7L7G - chains A and D of the 10 polymer chains in the assembly; structure by electron microscopy, 3.00 A resolution.

Chain A:
Protein: Translation initiation factor eIF-2B subunit epsilon
From: Homo sapiens
Notes: engineered mutation(s): I587V
UniProtKB: Q13144 (EI2BE_HUMAN); residues 1-721 here = UniProt positions 1-721
Chain sequence (721 residues; numbered 1 to 721; the number before each row is that of its first residue):
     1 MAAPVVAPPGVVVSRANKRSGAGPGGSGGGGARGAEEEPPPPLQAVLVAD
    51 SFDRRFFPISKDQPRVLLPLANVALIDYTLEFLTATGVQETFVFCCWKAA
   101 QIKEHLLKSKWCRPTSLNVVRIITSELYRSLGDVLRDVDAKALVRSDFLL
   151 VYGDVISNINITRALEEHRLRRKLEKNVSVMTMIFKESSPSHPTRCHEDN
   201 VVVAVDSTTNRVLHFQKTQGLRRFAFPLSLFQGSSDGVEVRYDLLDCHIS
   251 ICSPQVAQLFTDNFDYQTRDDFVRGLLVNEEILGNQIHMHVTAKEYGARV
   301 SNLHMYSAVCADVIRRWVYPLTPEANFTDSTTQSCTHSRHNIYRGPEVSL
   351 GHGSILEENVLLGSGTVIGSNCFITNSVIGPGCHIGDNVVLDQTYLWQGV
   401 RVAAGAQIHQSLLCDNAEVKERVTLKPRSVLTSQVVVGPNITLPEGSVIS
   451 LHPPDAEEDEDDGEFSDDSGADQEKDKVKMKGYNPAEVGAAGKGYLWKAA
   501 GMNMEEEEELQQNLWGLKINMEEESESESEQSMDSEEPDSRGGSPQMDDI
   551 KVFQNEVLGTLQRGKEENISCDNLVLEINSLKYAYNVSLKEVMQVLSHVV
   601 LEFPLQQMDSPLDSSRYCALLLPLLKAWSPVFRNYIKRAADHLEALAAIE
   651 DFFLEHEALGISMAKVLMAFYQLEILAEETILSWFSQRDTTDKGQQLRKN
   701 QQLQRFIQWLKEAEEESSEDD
Not modelled in the structure: 1-40, 280-284, 467-721
Differences from the reference sequence: conflict Val587 (Ile in Q13144)
UniProt features mapped onto this chain:
  - modified residue: Ala2 (N-acetylalanine), Arg19 (Omega-N-methylarginine), Ser27 (Phosphoserine), Ser130 (Phosphoserine), Thr322 (Phosphothreonine), Ser450 (Phosphoserine), Ser466 (Phosphoserine), Ser469 (Phosphoserine), Ser532 (Phosphoserine), Ser540 (Phosphoserine), Ser544 (Phosphoserine), Ser717 (Phosphoserine)
  - cross-link (Glycyl lysine isopeptide (Lys-Gly)): Lys61 (interchain with G-Cter in ubiquitin), Lys103 (interchain with G-Cter in ubiquitin), Lys141 (interchain with G-Cter in ubiquitin), Lys217 (interchain with G-Cter in ubiquitin)
  - natural variant: Asp62 (D62V: In VWM5), Leu68 (L68S: In VWM5), Val73 (V73G: In VWM5), Ala74 (A74T: In VWM5), Thr91 (T91A: In VWM5), Leu106 (L106F: In VWM5), Arg113 (R113C: In VWM5; R113H: In VWM5), Arg195 (R195C: In VWM5; R195H: In VWM5), Arg269 (R269G: In VWM5; R269Q: In VWM5), Asp270 (D270H: In VWM5), Arg299 (R299H: In VWM5), Cys310 (C310F: In VWM5), 9 further natural variant entries in UniProt

Chain D:
Protein: Translation initiation factor eIF-2B subunit beta
From: Homo sapiens
UniProtKB: P49770 (EI2BB_HUMAN); residue numbers follow UniProt; this construct covers 2-351
Chain sequence (368 residues; row label = number of the first residue in the row; numbers below 1 keep their minus sign (Met-16 is residue -16)):
   -16 MHHHHHHGGGSENLYFQSPGSAAKGSELSERIESFVETLKRGGGPRSSEE
    34 MARETLGLLRQIITDHRWSNAGELMELIRREGRRMTAAQPSETTVGNMVR
    84 RVLKIIREEYGRLHGRSDESDQQESLHKLLTSGGLNEDFSFHYAQLQSNI
   134 IEAINELLVELEGTMENIAAQALEHIHSNEVIMTIGFSRTVEAFLKEAAR
   184 KRKFHVIVAECAPFCQGHEMAVNLSKAGIETTVMTDAAIFAVMSRVNKVI
   234 IGTKTILANGALRAVTGTHTLALAAKHHSTPLIVCAPMFKLSPQFPNEED
   284 SFHKFVAPEEVLPFTEGDILEKVSVHCPVFDYVPPELITLFISNIGGNAP
   334 SYIYRLMSELYHPDDHVL
Not modelled in the structure: -16 to 7, 99-124
Differences from the reference sequence: initiating methionine (-16); expression tag (-15 to 1)
UniProt features mapped onto this chain:
  - natural variant: Val85 (V85E: In VWM2), Ala127 (A127V: Found in a patient with Rett syndrome-like phenotype; uncertain significance), Ser171 (S171F: In VWM2), Pro196 (P196S: In VWM2), Gly200 (G200V: In VWM2), Glu213 (E213G: In VWM2), Cys268 (C268Y: In VWM2), Lys273 (K273R: In VWM2), Val316 (V316D: In VWM2), Gly329 (G329V: In VWM2)
Small-molecule neighbours: C7B (2-(4-chloranylphenoxy)-N-[4-[2-(4-chloranylphenoxy)ethanoylamino]cyclohexyl]ethanamide): Asn162, Val164, His188, Ile190, Thr215, Val225, Arg228
What the authors report for this chain:
  - binding site for C7B: His188

Interface between chain A and chain D:
Pairs across the interface (39):
  Glu81(A) - Arg24(D)  salt bridge
  Thr84(A) - Arg24(D)  hydrogen bond (backbone-side chain)
  Thr115(A) - Glu16(D)
  Lys186(A) - Glu292(D)  salt bridge
  Lys186(A) - Phe297(D)
  Glu187(A) - Phe297(D)
  Ser188(A) - Phe297(D)
  Ser188(A) - Thr298(D)
  Ser189(A) - Thr298(D)
  Ser189(A) - Gly300(D)
  Ser191(A) - Asp301(D)
  His192(A) - Phe297(D)
  His192(A) - Gly300(D)
  His192(A) - Leu303(D)
  Pro193(A) - Glu304(D)
  Ala293(A) - Glu292(D)
  Lys294(A) - Glu292(D)
  Tyr296(A) - Phe297(D)  hydrophobic
  Arg315(A) - Pro291(D)
  Arg315(A) - Leu303(D)  hydrogen bond (side chain-backbone)
  Arg315(A) - Val306(D)
  Arg316(A) - Phe288(D)  hydrogen bond (side chain-backbone)
  Arg316(A) - Ala290(D)
  Arg316(A) - Pro291(D)
  Trp317(A) - Pro291(D)
  Trp317(A) - Glu292(D)
  Trp317(A) - Leu295(D)
  Trp317(A) - Phe297(D)  hydrophobic
  Tyr319(A) - Lys287(D)
  Tyr319(A) - Phe288(D)
  Tyr319(A) - Ala290(D)
  Pro320(A) - Arg24(D)
  Glu324(A) - Ser284(D)  hydrogen bond
  Ala325(A) - Lys23(D)  hydrogen bond (backbone-side chain)
  Asn326(A) - Lys23(D)  hydrogen bond (backbone-side chain)
  Phe327(A) - Lys23(D)
  His337(A) - Phe288(D)
  His340(A) - His309(D)
  Asn341(A) - His309(D)
Interface residues without a listed pair, chain A (31 interface residues in all): Ala85, Thr194, Leu245, Asp312, Asp329, Asn359
Interface residues without a listed pair, chain D (22 interface residues in all): Gln72, Val289, Pro296, Ser307

Summary:
The interface between chain A and chain D involves 31 residues on one side and 22 on the other; the contacts
include 6 hydrogen bonds and 2 salt bridges. Among the polar pairs are Glu81(A)-Arg24(D), Lys186(A)-Glu292(D)
and Thr84(A)-Arg24(D). Chain D binds compound C7B. The paper reports a binding site for C7B at His188(D).
Here chain A is Translation initiation factor eIF-2B subunit epsilon and chain D is Translation initiation
factor eIF-2B subunit beta, both from Homo sapiens. Entry 7L7G (Electron cryo-microscopy of the eukaryotic
translation initiation factor 2B from Homo sapiens (updated model of PDB ...) was determined by electron
microscopy, deposited together with 7L70.
